Entry 8SMK (electron microscopy, 3.50 A resolution); this record covers chains A and C of the 6 polymer chains in the assembly.

# Chain A
Protein: Protein-arginine deiminase type-4
Source organism: Homo sapiens
Notes: EC 3.5.3.15
UniProt: Q9UM07 (PADI4_HUMAN); residues 2-663 here = UniProt positions 2-663
Amino-acid sequence (695 residues; each row starts with the number of its first residue; numbers below 1 keep their minus sign (His-31 is residue -31)):
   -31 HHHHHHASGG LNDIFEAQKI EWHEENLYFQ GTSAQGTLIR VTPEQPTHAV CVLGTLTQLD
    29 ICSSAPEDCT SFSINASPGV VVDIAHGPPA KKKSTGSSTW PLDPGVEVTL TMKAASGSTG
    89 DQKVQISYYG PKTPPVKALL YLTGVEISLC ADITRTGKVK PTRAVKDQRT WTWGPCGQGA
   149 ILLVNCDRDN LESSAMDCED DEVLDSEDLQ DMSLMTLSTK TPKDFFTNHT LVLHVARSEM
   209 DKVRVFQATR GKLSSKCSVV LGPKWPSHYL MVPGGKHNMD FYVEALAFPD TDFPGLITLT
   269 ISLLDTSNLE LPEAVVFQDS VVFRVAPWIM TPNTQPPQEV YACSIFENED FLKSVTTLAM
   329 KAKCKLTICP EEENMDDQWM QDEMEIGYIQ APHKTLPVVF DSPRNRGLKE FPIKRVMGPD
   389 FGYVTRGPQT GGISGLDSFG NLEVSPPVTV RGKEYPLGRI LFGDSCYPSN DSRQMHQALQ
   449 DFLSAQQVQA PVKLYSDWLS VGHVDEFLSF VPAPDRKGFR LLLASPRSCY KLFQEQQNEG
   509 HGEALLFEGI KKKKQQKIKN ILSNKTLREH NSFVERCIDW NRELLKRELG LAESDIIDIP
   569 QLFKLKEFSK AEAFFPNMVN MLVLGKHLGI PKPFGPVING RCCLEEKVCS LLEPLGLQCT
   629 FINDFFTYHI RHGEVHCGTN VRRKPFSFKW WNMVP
Unresolved in the structure: -31 to 3, 34-38, 54-74, 97-104, 129-136, 311-318, 337-348, 371-383, 396-403, 514-524, 635-645
Construct notes: expression tag (-31 to 1); variant Ala82 (Val in Q9UM07)
Bound ions: Ca2+ site 1: Asn153, Asp155, Asp157, Asp165, Asp176; Ca2+ site 2: Asp155, Asp157, Asp179, Pro387, Asp388; Ca2+ site 3: Asp165, Asp168, Glu170; Ca2+ site 4: Glu353, Phe407, Leu410, Glu411
Swiss-Prot annotation at these positions:
  - active site: Asp350, His471, Asp473, Cys645
  - binding site (Ca(2+)): Asn153, Asp155, Asp157, Asp165, Asp168, Glu170, Asp176, Asp179, Gln349, Glu351, Glu353, Asp369, Ser370, Asn373, Asp388, Phe407, Leu410, Glu411
  - binding site (substrate): Arg374, Arg639
  - modified residue (Citrulline): Arg205, Arg212, Arg218, Arg372, Arg374, Arg383
  - natural variant: Gly55 (G55S: Does not affect catalytic activity), Ala82 (V82A: Does not affect catalytic activity; this construct carries the variant), Gly112 (G112A: Does not affect catalytic activity)
  - mutagenesis: Gln346 (Q346A: Impaired binding of TDFA Inhibitor), Arg374 (R374A: Strongly reduces enzymatic activity; R374Q: Impaired binding of TDFA Inhibitor), Arg639 (R639Q: Impaired binding of TDFA Inhibitor), Cys645 (C645A: Abolishes enzymatic activity)
What the authors report for this chain:
  - self-association interface (contacts with another copy of this molecule): Arg8, Tyr435
  - mutagenesis - R8E, R8E/Y435A, Y435A: abolished catalytic activity
  - mutagenesis - N438A, N438R: unchanged catalytic activity
  - mutagenesis - R8E, R8E/Y435A (160-fold), Y435A: decreased binding to hA362
  - contacts within the chain: Arg441-Asp465 (salt bridge)
  - self-association interface (contacts with another copy of this molecule): Phe541, Trp548 (from molecular simulation)

# Chain C
Protein: Activating Fab 362 light chain
Source organism: Homo sapiens
Notes: antibody fragment or engineered binder
Amino-acid sequence (215 residues; row label = number of the first residue in the row):
     1 DIQMTQSPSS LSASVGDRVT ITCRASQSVS SAVAWYQQKP GKAPKLLIYS ASSLYSGVPS
    61 RFSGSRSGTD FTLTISSLQP EDFATYYCQQ SSYLPLFTFG QGTKVEIKRT VAAPSVFIFP
   121 PSDSQLKSGT ASVVCLLNNF YPREAKVQWK VDNALQSGNS QESVTEQDSK DSTYSLSSTL
   181 TLSKADYEKH KVYACEVTHQ GLSSPVTKSF NRGEC
Cystine bridges: Cys135-Cys195

# Chain A / chain C interface
Residue-residue contacts (21; chain A residue first):
  Gln215(A) with Ser92(C), hydrogen bond; Tyr93(C), hydrogen bond (side chain-backbone); Leu94(C)
  Thr217(A) with Asp1(C); Ile2(C)
  Arg218(A) with Gln27(C), hydrogen bond
  Ser223(A) with Asp1(C), hydrogen bond (backbone-backbone)
  Lys224(A) with Asp1(C), salt bridge
  Ser226(A) with Leu94(C)
  Val227(A) with Leu94(C)
  Val228(A) with Leu94(C), hydrophobic
  His236(A) with Leu94(C); Pro95(C)
  Tyr237(A) with Pro95(C)
  Met239(A) with Ser92(C); Tyr93(C)
  Val240(A) with Tyr93(C), hydrophobic
  Pro241(A) with Ser30(C); Tyr93(C)
  His245(A) with Ser30(C)
  Met247(A) with Tyr93(C), hydrophobic
Other interface residues (no listed pair), chain A (16 interface residues in all): Leu238
Other interface residues (no listed pair), chain C (9 interface residues in all): Leu96

# In short
The interface between chain A and chain C involves 16 residues on one side and 9 on the other; the contacts
include 4 hydrogen bonds and 1 salt bridge. Among the polar pairs are Lys224(A)-Asp1(C), Gln215(A)-Ser92(C)
and Gln215(A)-Tyr93(C). The paper reports that R8E, R8E/Y435A and Y435A of chain A abolish catalytic activity;
a self-association interface involving Arg8(A), Tyr435(A) and Phe541(A) among others; 5 substitutions were
tested in all.
Here chain A is Protein-arginine deiminase type-4 and chain C is Activating Fab 362 light chain, both from
Homo sapiens. Entry 8SMK (hPAD4 bound to Activating Fab hA362) was determined by electron microscopy,
deposited together with 8SML.
